PDB entry 3U98 | X-ray diffraction, 1.45 A resolution | chains L and H of the 3 polymer chains in the assembly

Chain L:
Name: Thrombin Light Chain
Organism: Homo sapiens
Notes: EC 3.4.21.5
Reference sequence: P00734 (THRB_HUMAN); residues 1-14 here correspond to UniProt positions 336-349 (UniProt number = residue number + 335)
Amino-acid sequence (36 residues; each row starts with the number of its first residue; a row labelled like 14A-14M holds insertion residues (14A, then the next letters in order)):
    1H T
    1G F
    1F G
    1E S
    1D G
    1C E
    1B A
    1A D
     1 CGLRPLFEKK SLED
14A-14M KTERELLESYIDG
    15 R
Disordered / not traced: 1H, 1G, 1F, 1E, 1D, 14L-14M, 15
Curated features (UniProtKB/Swiss-Prot):
  - site: Arg15 (Cleavage)

Chain H:
Name: Thrombin Heavy Chain
Organism: Homo sapiens
Notes: EC 3.4.21.5
Reference sequence: P00734 (THRB_HUMAN); the construct lacks a stretch of the UniProt sequence and is renumbered around it, so the offset changes along the chain: 16-36 = UniProt 364-384; 37-60 = UniProt 386-409; 61-77 = UniProt 419-435; 78-97 = UniProt 437-456; 7 more segments
Amino-acid sequence (259 residues; each row starts with the number of its first residue; note: 1 number in that range is skipped by the numbering (no residue carries it; nothing is unmodelled there); a row labelled like 60A-60I holds insertion residues (60A, then the next letters in order)):
    16 IVEGSDAEIG MSPWQVMLFR K
   36A S
    37 PQELLCGASL ISDRWVLTAA HCLL
60A-60I YPPWDKNFT
    61 ENDLLVRIGK HSRTRYE
   77A R
    78 NIEKISMLEK IYIHPRYNWR
   97A E
    98 NLDRDIALMK LKKPVAFSDY IHPVCLPDRE TA
129A-129C ASL
   130 LQAGYKGRVT GWGNLKETWT
149A-149E ANVGK
   150 GQPSVLQVVN LPIVERPVCK DSTRIRITDN MFCAG
  184A Y
   185 KP
186A-186D DEGK
   187 RGDACEGDSG GPFVMKSP
204A-204B FN
   205 NRWYQMGIVS WGE
   219 GCD
  221A R
   222 DGKYGFYTHV FRLKKWIQKV IDQFGE
Disordered / not traced: 148-149, 149A-149E, 247
Curated features (UniProtKB/Swiss-Prot):
  - region: Ala183 to Val200 (High affinity receptor-binding region which is also known as the TP508 peptide)
  - active site (Charge relay system): His57, Asp102, Ser195
  - glycosylation: Asn60G (N-linked (GlcNAc...) (complex) asparagine)
Cystine bridges: Cys42-Cys58, Cys168-Cys182, Cys191-Cys220
Covalently attached groups: N-acetylglucosamine (NAG) linked to Asn60G
Residues lining bound ligands: BJA ((2S)-1-[(2R)-2-(benzylsulfonylamino)-5-guanidino-pentanoyl]-N-[(4-carbamimidoylphenyl)methyl]pyrrolidine-2-carboxamide): His57, Tyr60A, Trp60D, Leu99, Glu146, Ile174, Asp189, Ala190, Cys191, Glu192, Ser195, Val213, Ser214, Trp215, Gly216, Glu217, Gly219, Cys220, Gly226

Chain L / chain H interface:
Disulfides between the chains: Cys1(L)-Cys122(H)
Residue-residue contacts (61; chain L residue first):
  Cys1(L) with Pro120(H); Val121(H); Cys122(H), disulfide; Arg206(H), hydrogen bond (backbone-side chain)
  Asp1A(L) with His119(H), hydrogen bond (backbone-side chain); Arg206(H)
  Ala1B(L) with Arg206(H), hydrogen bond (backbone-side chain)
  Gly2(L) with Trp29(H); Pro120(H), hydrogen bond (backbone-backbone); Cys122(H); Arg206(H); Trp207(H), hydrogen bond (backbone-backbone)
  Leu3(L) with His119(H), hydrogen bond (backbone-side chain); Asn205(H); Arg206(H)
  Arg4(L) with Gly25(H); Met26(H), hydrogen bond (side chain-backbone); Pro28(H); Trp29(H); Arg137(H); Trp207(H)
  Pro5(L) with Ser115(H); Asp116(H); His119(H)
  Leu6(L) with Ile24(H); Asp116(H)
  Phe7(L) with Glu23(H); Ile24(H); Gly25(H); Met26(H), hydrophobic
  Glu8(L) with Lys202(H), salt bridge; Asn205(H); Trp207(H), hydrogen bond
  Lys9(L) with His119(H)
  Asp14(L) with Glu23(H); Met26(H); Arg137(H), salt bridge; Trp207(H)
  Lys14A(L) with Glu23(H), hydrogen bond (backbone-side chain)
  Thr14B(L) with Arg137(H), hydrogen bond; Asn159(H), hydrogen bond
  Glu14C(L) with Arg137(H); Lys202(H), salt bridge
  Glu14E(L) with Lys135(H), salt bridge; Asn159(H), hydrogen bond; Tyr184A(H), hydrogen bond; Lys186D(H), salt bridge
  Leu14F(L) with Lys135(H); Gly136(H); Asn159(H); Trp207(H), hydrophobic
  Leu14G(L) with Pro204(H), hydrophobic
  Ser14I(L) with Gly133(H); Tyr134(H); Lys135(H), hydrogen bond (side chain-backbone)
  Tyr14J(L) with Tyr134(H), hydrophobic; Lys135(H), hydrogen bond (side chain-backbone); Met201(H); Lys202(H); Pro204(H)
  Ile14K(L) with Tyr134(H), hydrogen bond (backbone-side chain)
Interface residues without a listed pair, chain L (22 interface residues in all): Glu1C
Interface residues without a listed pair, chain H (27 interface residues in all): Tyr117

Summary:
The interface between chain L and chain H involves 22 residues on one side and 27 on the other; the contacts
include 1 disulfide bond, 16 hydrogen bonds and 5 salt bridges. Among the polar pairs are Glu8(L)-Lys202(H),
Glu14E(L)-Lys135(H) and Asp14(L)-Arg137(H).
Here chain L is Thrombin Light Chain and chain H is Thrombin Heavy Chain, both from Homo sapiens. Entry 3U98
(Human Thrombin In Complex With MI001) was determined by X-ray diffraction.
